PDB entry 2VPZ | X-ray diffraction, 2.40 A resolution | chains A and C of the 6 polymer chains in the assembly

Chain A:
Molecule: Thiosulfate reductase
Source organism: Thermus thermophilus
UniProt: Q72LA4 (Q72LA4_THET2); residue numbers follow UniProt; this construct covers 1-765
Chain sequence (765 residues; each row starts with the number of its first residue):
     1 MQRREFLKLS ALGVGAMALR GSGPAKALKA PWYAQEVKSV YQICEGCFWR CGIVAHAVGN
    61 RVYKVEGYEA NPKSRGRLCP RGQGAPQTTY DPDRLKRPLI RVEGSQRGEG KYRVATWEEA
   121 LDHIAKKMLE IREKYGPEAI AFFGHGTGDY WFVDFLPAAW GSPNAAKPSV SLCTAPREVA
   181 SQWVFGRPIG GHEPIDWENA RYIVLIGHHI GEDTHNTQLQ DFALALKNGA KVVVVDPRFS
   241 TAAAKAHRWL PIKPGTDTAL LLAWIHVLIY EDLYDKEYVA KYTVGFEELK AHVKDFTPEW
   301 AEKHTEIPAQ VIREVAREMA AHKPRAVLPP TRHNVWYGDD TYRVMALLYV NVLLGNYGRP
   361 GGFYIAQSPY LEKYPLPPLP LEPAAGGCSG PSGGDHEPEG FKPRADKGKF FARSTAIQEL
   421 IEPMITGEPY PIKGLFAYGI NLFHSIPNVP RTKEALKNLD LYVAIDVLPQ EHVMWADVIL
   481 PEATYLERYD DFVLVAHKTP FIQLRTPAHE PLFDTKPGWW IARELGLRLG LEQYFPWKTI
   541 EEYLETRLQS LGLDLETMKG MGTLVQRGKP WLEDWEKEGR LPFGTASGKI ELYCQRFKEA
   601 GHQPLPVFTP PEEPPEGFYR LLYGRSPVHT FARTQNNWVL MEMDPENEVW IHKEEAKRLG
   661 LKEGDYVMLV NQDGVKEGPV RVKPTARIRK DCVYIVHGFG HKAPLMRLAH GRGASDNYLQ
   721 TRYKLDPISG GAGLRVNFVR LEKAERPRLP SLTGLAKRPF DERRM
Disordered / not traced: 1-29, 765

Chain C:
Molecule: Hypothetical membrane spanning protein
Source organism: Thermus thermophilus
UniProt: Q72LA6 (Q72LA6_THET2); numbering as in UniProt (aligned over 1-253)
Chain sequence (253 residues; numbered 1 to 253; the number before each row is that of its first residue):
     1 MAEFYGLPNA QEFWHWTNAL HFVLVGLAGG VALLAALLHL KGDAEARRYT LYALMLIALD
    61 LFILWAESPA RFRFTHIWLF LSFHPTSPIW WGAWGLGLGF LTGGLLYLGK GSQRALAWAL
   121 LVFSLVALSY PGLALAVNLN RPLWNGLMAG LFPLTALVLA LGLAALLKSP WALFPLRVLA
   181 GASLLLALLY PLTLPPEARG HLLEEAGFWY GLFLLLGLGT FWQERLAPWA GLLAAAGLRA
   241 LLVLAGQWQG LGL
Disordered / not traced: 1, 253

Chain A / chain C interface:
Residue-residue contacts - 7 pairs, chain A then chain C:
  Pro627(A) with Tyr5(C)
  Glu642(A) with Gly6(C)
  Met643(A) with Phe4(C); Tyr5(C); Gly6(C), hydrogen bond (backbone-backbone)
  Asp644(A) with Tyr5(C)
  Arg681(A) with Glu3(C), salt bridge
Interface residues without a listed pair, chain A (7 interface residues in all): Glu648, Lys683

Overview:
Chain A and chain C form an interface of 7 and 4 residues respectively, with 1 hydrogen bond and 1 salt
bridge. Polar contacts include Arg681(A)-Glu3(C) and Met643(A)-Gly6(C).
Here chain A is Thiosulfate reductase and chain C is Hypothetical membrane spanning protein, both from Thermus
thermophilus. Entry 2VPZ (Polysulfide reductase native structure) was determined by X-ray diffraction,
deposited together with 2VPW, 2VPX and 2VPY.
